Entry 8VX5 (electron microscopy, 3.30 A resolution); this record covers chains C and I of the 10 polymer chains in the assembly.

Chain C:
Name: Histone H2A
Organism: Xenopus laevis
Reference sequence: Q6AZJ8 (Q6AZJ8_XENLA); residues 0-129 here correspond to UniProt positions 1-130 (UniProt number = residue number + 1)
Chain sequence (165 residues; numbered -35 to 129; the number before each row is that of its first residue; numbers below 1 keep their minus sign (Met-35 is residue -35)):
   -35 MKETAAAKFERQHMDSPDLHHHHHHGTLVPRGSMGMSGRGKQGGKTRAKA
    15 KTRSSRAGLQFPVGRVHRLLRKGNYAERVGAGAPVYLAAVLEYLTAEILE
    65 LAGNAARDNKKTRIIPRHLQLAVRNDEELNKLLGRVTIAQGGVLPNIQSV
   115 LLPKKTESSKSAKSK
Unresolved in the structure: -35 to 8, 119-129
Sequence notes: expression tag (-35 to -1)

Chain I:
Molecule: 167-nt DNA strand
Sequence (167 nucleotides; each row starts with the number of its first residue; numbers below 1 keep their minus sign (DA-83 is residue -83)):
   -83 ATCGGCCGCCACAGGATGTATATATCTGACACGTGCCTGGAGACTAGGGA
   -33 GTAATCCCCTTGGCGGTTAAAACGCGGGGGACAGCGCGTACGTGCGTTTA
    17 AGCGGTGCTAGAGCTGTCTACGACCAATTGAGCGGCCTCGGCACCGGGAT
    67 TCTCCAGGGCGGCCGAT
Unresolved in the structure: -83 to -77, 79-83

Interface between chain C and chain I:
Pairs across the interface - 12 pairs, chain C then chain I:
  Arg11(C) - DG-42(I)  hydrogen bond to the base
  Ala12(C) - DA-41(I)  phosphate contact
  Ala14(C) - DA-43(I)  phosphate contact
  Lys15(C) - DA-43(I)  phosphate contact
  Lys15(C) - DG-42(I)  hydrogen bond to the phosphate
  Arg17(C) - DA-43(I)  salt bridge to the phosphate
  Arg20(C) - DG-42(I)  salt bridge to the phosphate
  Gly28(C) - DG-44(I)  sugar contact
  Gly28(C) - DA-43(I)  phosphate contact
  Arg32(C) - DG-44(I)  salt bridge to the phosphate
  Arg42(C) - DG-35(I)  sugar contact
  Arg77(C) - DC-54(I)  sugar contact
Interface residues without a listed pair, chain C (13 interface residues in all): Thr16, Arg29, Lys74
Interface residues without a listed pair, chain I (9 interface residues in all): DT-63, DA-53, DG-45

Overview:
13 residues of chain C face 9 of chain I across their interface; the contacts include 2 hydrogen bonds and 3
salt bridges. Polar contacts include Arg11(C)-DG-42(I), Lys15(C)-DG-42(I) and Arg17(C)-DA-43(I).
Chain C is Histone H2A (Xenopus laevis) and chain I is a 167-nt DNA strand; the structure, Nucleosome core
particle containing an 8-oxoG damage site, was determined by electron microscopy (same publication as 8VX4 and
8VX6).
